Entry 8DQX (electron microscopy, 2.10 A resolution); this record covers chains A and K of the 11 polymer chains in the assembly.

Chain A:
Protein: Replication factor C subunit 1
From: Saccharomyces cerevisiae
UniProt: P38630 (RFC1_YEAST); residues 1-861 here = UniProt positions 1-861
Sequence (861 residues; row label = number of the first residue in the row):
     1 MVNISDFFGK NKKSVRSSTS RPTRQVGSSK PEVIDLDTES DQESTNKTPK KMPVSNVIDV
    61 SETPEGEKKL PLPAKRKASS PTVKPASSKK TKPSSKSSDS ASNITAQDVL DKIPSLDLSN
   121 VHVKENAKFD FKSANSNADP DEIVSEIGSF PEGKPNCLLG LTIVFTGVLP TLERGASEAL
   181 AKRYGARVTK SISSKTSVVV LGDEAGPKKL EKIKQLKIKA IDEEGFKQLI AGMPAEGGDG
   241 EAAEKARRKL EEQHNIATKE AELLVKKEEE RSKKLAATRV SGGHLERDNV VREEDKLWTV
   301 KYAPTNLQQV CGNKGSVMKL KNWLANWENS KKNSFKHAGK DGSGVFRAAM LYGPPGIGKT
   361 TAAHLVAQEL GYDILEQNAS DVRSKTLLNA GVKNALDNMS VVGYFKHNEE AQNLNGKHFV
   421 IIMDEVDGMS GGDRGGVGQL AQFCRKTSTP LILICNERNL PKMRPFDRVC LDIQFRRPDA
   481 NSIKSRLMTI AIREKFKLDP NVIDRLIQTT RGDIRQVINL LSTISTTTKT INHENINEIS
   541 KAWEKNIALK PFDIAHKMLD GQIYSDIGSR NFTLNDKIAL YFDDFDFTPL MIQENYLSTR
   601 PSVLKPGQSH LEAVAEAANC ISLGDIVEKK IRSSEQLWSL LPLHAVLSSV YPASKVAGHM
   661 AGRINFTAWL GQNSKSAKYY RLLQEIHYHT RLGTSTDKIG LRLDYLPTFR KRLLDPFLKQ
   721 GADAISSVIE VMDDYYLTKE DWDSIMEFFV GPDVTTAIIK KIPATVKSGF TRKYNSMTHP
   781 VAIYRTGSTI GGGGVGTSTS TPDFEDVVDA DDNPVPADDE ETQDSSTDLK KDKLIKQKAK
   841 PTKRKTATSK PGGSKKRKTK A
Unresolved in the structure: 1-289, 787-861
Bound ions: Mg2+: Thr-360 (together with ATP-gamma-S)
Small-molecule neighbours: ATP-gamma-S (AGS; phosphothiophosphoric acid-adenylate ester): Thr-299, Tyr-302, Ala-303, Pro-304, Gln-309, Val-310, Cys-311, Pro-354, Pro-355, Gly-356, Ile-357, Gly-358, Lys-359, Thr-360, Thr-361, Asn-456, Arg-486, Ile-514, Arg-515, Ile-518
Swiss-Prot annotation at these positions:
  - motif (Nuclear localization signal): Lys-830 to Leu-834, Lys-855 to Lys-860
  - binding site (ATP): Thr-299, Cys-311, Gly-353 to Thr-361, Asn-456
  - modified residue: Thr-38 (Phosphothreonine), Ser-40 (Phosphoserine), Thr-63 (Phosphothreonine)
  - mutagenesis: Asp-427 (D427H: In cs mutant CDC44-2; causes cell cycle arrest), Gly-436 (G436R: In cs mutant CDC44-3/4; causes cell cycle arrest), Gly-512 (G512A: In cs mutant CDC44-9; no effect), Asp-513 (D513N: In cs mutants CDC44-1/5/8 and CDC44-9; causes cell cycle arrest)
Reported in the primary citation:
  - binding site for the 10-nt DNA strand (chain K): Asn-459, Phe-552, Arg-663, Phe-666, Leu-670, Ser-674, Lys-675, Lys-678, Arg-681
  - binding site for the 10-nt DNA strand: Trp-669, Leu-670, Ser-674

Chain K:
Molecule: 10-nt DNA strand
Sequence (10 nucleotides; each row starts with the number of its first residue):
     1 TTTGCCCGGA

How chain A and chain K interact:
Contacting residue pairs - 21 pairs, chain A then chain K:
  Asn-459(A) / DT1(K)  hydrogen bond to the phosphate
  Asn-459(A) / DT2(K)  base contact
  Arg-464(A) / DT3(K)  base contact
  Phe-552(A) / DT1(K)  sugar contact
  Phe-552(A) / DT2(K)  base contact
  Asp-553(A) / DT1(K)  base contact
  Arg-663(A) / DT1(K)  base contact
  Ile-664(A) / DT1(K)  base contact
  Phe-666(A) / DT2(K)  sugar contact
  Phe-666(A) / DT3(K)  base contact
  Leu-670(A) / DT3(K)  base contact
  Gly-671(A) / DT3(K)  hydrogen bond to the base
  Gly-671(A) / DG4(K)  sugar contact
  Ser-674(A) / DG4(K)  hydrogen bond to the base
  Ser-674(A) / DC5(K)  hydrogen bond to the sugar
  Lys-675(A) / DG4(K)  hydrogen bond to the phosphate
  Lys-675(A) / DC5(K)  salt bridge to the phosphate
  Lys-678(A) / DC5(K)  salt bridge to the phosphate
  Lys-678(A) / DC6(K)  phosphate contact
  Arg-681(A) / DC5(K)  hydrogen bond to the phosphate
  Arg-681(A) / DC6(K)  salt bridge to the phosphate
Interface residues without a listed pair, chain A (16 interface residues in all): Pro-461, Pro-551, His-556

Summary:
16 residues of chain A face 6 of chain K across their interface; the contacts include 6 hydrogen bonds and 3
salt bridges. Polar contacts include Gly-671(A)/DT3(K), Ser-674(A)/DG4(K) and Ser-674(A)/DC5(K). From the
paper: a binding site for the 10-nt DNA strand (chain K) at Asn-459(A), Phe-552(A) and Arg-663(A) among
others; a binding site for the 10-nt DNA strand at Trp-669(A), Leu-670(A) and Ser-674(A).
Chain A is Replication factor C subunit 1 (Saccharomyces cerevisiae) and chain K is a 10-nt DNA strand; the
structure, Open state of RFC:PCNA bound to a 3' ss/dsDNA junction, was determined by electron microscopy,
deposited together with 8DQW, 8DQZ, 8DR0, 8DR1, 8DR3, 8DR4 and 3 further entries.
